2HNQ - chain A; structure by X-ray diffraction, 2.85 A resolution.

# Chain A
Molecule: Protein-tyrosine phosphatase-1B
From: Homo sapiens
Notes: EC 3.1.3.48
UniProtKB: P18031 (PTN1_HUMAN); residues 1-321 here = UniProt positions 1-321
Amino-acid sequence (321 residues; numbered 1 to 321; the number before each row is that of its first residue):
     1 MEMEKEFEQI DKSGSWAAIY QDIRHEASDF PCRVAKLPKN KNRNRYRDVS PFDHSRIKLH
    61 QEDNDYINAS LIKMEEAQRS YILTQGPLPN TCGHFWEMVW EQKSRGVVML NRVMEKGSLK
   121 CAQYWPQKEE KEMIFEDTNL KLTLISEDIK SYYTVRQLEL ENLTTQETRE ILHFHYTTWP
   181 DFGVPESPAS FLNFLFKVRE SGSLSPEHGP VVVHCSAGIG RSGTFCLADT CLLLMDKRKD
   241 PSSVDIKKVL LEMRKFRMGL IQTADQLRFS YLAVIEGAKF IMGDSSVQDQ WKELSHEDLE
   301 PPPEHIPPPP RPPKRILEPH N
Not modelled in the structure: 1-4, 283-321
Small-molecule neighbours: tungstate(VI)ion (WO4): Cys215, Ser216, Ala217, Gly218, Ile219, Gly220, Arg221, Ser222, Gln262
Curated features (UniProtKB/Swiss-Prot):
  - active site: Cys215 (Phosphocysteine intermediate)
  - binding site (substrate): Asp181, Cys215 to Arg221, Gln262
  - modified residue: Met1 (N-acetylmethionine), Tyr20 (Phosphotyrosine), Ser50 (Phosphoserine), Tyr66 (Phosphotyrosine), Cys215 (Cysteine persulfide), Ser242 (Phosphoserine), Ser243 (Phosphoserine)
  - cross-link: Cys215 to Ser216 (N,N-(cysteine-1,S-diyl)serine (Cys-Ser))

# Summary
Bound to chain A: tungstate(VI)ion. From UniProt: active-site residue Cys215 and 9 substrate-binding residues.
Chain A is Protein-tyrosine phosphatase-1B (Homo sapiens); the structure, Crystal structure of human protein
tyrosine phosphatase 1B, was determined by X-ray diffraction (same publication as 2HNP).
